Entry 9G5I (electron microscopy, 3.20 A resolution); this record covers chains A and B of the 3 polymer chains in the assembly.

Chain A (and B):
Name: ALK tyrosine kinase receptor
From: Homo sapiens
Notes: EC 2.7.10.1; chain B of this document is another copy of the same molecule, construct and numbering; everything in this record applies to it too
UniProtKB: Q9UM73 (ALK_HUMAN); residue numbers follow UniProt; this construct covers 648-1025
Amino-acid sequence (379 residues; each row starts with the number of its first residue):
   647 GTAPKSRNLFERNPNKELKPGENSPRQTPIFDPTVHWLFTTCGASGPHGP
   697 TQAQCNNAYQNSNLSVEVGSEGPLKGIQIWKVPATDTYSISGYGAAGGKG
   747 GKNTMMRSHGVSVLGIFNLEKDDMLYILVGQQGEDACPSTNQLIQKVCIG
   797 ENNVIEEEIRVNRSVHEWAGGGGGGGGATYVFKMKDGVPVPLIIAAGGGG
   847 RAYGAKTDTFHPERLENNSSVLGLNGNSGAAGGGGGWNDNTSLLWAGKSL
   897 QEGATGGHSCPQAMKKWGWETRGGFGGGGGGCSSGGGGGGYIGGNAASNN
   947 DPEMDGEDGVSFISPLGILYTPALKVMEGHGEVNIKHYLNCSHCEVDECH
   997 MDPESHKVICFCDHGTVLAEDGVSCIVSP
Not modelled in the structure: 647-677, 1009-1025 (chain B: 647-677, 1023-1025)
Cystine bridges: Cys688-Cys701, Cys783-Cys794, Cys906-Cys928, Cys987-Cys995, Cys990-Cys1006
Sequence notes: expression tag (647)

Interface between chain A and chain B:
Contacting residue pairs (9; chain A residue first):
  Gly689(A) - Asn749(B)  hydrogen bond (backbone-side chain)
  Gln700(A) - Ile795(B)
  Asn703(A) - Lys748(B)
  Ala704(A) - Thr750(B)
  Asn749(A) - Gly689(B)
  Thr750(A) - Ala704(B)
  Thr786(A) - Thr786(B)
  Ile795(A) - Gln700(B)
  Glu974(A) - Glu974(B)
Interface residues without a listed pair, chain A (16 interface residues in all): Cys688, Ser691, Ala699, Gln706, Asn707, Lys748, Lys852
Interface residues without a listed pair, chain B (15 interface residues in all): Cys688, Thr697, Asn703, Asn707, Pro784, Lys852

Summary:
The interface between chain A and chain B involves 16 residues on one side and 15 on the other; the contacts
include 1 hydrogen bond. The hydrogen-bonded pair is Gly689(A)-Asn749(B).
Both chains are ALK tyrosine kinase receptor (Homo sapiens). Entry 9G5I (Cryo-EM structure of a 2:1 ALK:ALKAL2
complex obtained after re-processing of EMPIAR-10930 data) was determined by electron microscopy.
